PDB entry 8VNV | electron microscopy, 3.10 A resolution | chains A and P of the 9 polymer chains in the assembly

# Chain A
Protein: Polycomb protein SUZ12
Organism: Homo sapiens
Reference sequence: Q15022 (SUZ12_HUMAN); residues 68-685 here = UniProt positions 68-685
Sequence (619 residues; row label = number of the first residue in the row):
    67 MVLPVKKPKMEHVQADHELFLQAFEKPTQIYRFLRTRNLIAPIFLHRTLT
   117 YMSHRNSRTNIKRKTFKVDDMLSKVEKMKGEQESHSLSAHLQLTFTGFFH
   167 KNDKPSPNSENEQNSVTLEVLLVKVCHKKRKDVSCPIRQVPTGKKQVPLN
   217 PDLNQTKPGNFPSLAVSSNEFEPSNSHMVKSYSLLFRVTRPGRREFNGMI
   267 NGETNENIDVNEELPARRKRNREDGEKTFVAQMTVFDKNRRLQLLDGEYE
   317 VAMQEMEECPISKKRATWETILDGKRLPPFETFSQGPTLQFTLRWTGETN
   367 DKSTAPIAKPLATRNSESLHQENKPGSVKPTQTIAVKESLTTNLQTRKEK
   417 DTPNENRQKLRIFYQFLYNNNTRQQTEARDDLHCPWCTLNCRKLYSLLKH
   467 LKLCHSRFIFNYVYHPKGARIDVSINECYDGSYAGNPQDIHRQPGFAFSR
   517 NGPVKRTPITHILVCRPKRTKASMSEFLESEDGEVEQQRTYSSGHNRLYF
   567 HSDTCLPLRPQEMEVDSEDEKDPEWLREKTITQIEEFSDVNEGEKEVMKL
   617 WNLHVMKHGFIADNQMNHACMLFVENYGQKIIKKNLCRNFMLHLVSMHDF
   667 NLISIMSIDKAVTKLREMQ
Disordered / not traced: 67-80, 153-155, 168-181, 224-227, 255-294, 323-350, 363-425, 545-555, 683-685
Construct notes: initiating methionine (67); conflict Asn409 (Asp in Q15022)

# Chain P
Protein: Zinc finger protein AEBP2
Organism: Homo sapiens
Reference sequence: Q6ZN18 (AEBP2_HUMAN); residues 17-295 here correspond to UniProt positions 225-503 (UniProt number = residue number + 208)
Sequence (279 residues; numbered 17 to 295; the number before each row is that of its first residue):
    17 ISSTIMDVDSTISSGRSTPAMMNGQGSTTSSSKNIAYNCCWDQCQACFNS
    67 SPDLADHIRSIHVDGQRGGVFVCLWKGCKVYNTPSTSQSWLQRHMLTHSG
   117 DKPFKCVVGGCNASFASQGGLARHVPTHFSQQNSSKVSSQPKAKEESPSK
   167 AGMNKRRKLKNKRRRSLPRPHDFFDAQTLDAIRHRAICFNLSAHIESLGK
   217 GHSVVFHSTVIAKRKEDSGKIKLLLHWMPEDILPDVWVNESERHQLKTKV
   267 VHLSKLPKDTALLLDPNIYRTMPQKRLKR
Disordered / not traced: 17-178
Swiss-Prot annotation at these positions:
  - zinc finger: Tyr53 to His78 (C2H2-type 1), Lys92 to His114 (C2H2-type 2), Phe120 to His144 (C2H2-type 3)
  - region: Thr287 to Arg295 (Important for nucleosome binding activity of the PRC2 complex)
  - modified residue: Ser182 (Phosphoserine)

# Interface between chain A and chain P
Contacting residue pairs (54; chain A residue first):
  Lys92(A) with Asp188(P), salt bridge; Phe190(P), hydrogen bond (side chain-backbone); Leu195(P)
  Gln95(A) with Ile198(P); Arg199(P)
  Ile96(A) with Phe190(P), hydrophobic
  Arg98(A) with Glu212(P)
  Phe99(A) with Arg201(P); Asp281(P); Asn283(P)
  Arg101(A) with Gly217(P)
  Thr102(A) with Ile284(P)
  Arg103(A) with Asn283(P), hydrogen bond (side chain-backbone); Ile284(P), hydrogen bond (side chain-backbone)
  Leu105(A) with His268(P); Leu269(P), hydrophobic; Ser270(P)
  Ile106(A) with Leu269(P); Lys274(P), hydrogen bond (backbone-side chain)
  Lys246(A) with Asp275(P), salt bridge
  Met299(A) with Ile227(P), hydrophobic; Leu240(P), hydrophobic
  Gln309(A) with Arg230(P), hydrogen bond (backbone-side chain); Asp251(P); Trp253(P), hydrogen bond (backbone-side chain)
  Leu310(A) with Arg230(P); Trp253(P), hydrophobic
  Leu311(A) with Arg230(P); Glu232(P); Asp233(P)
  Asp312(A) with Asp233(P)
  Gly313(A) with Lys231(P)
  Glu314(A) with Lys231(P)
  Tyr315(A) with Arg230(P); Lys231(P)
  Glu316(A) with Ala228(P); Lys229(P), hydrogen bond (backbone-backbone)
  Val317(A) with Ile227(P); Ala228(P), hydrophobic
  Ala318(A) with Ile227(P), hydrogen bond (backbone-backbone)
  Gln351(A) with Lys229(P)
  Arg445(A) with Lys216(P)
  Asp446(A) with Lys216(P)
  Thr454(A) with Gly217(P); His218(P)
  Arg473(A) with Asp188(P), salt bridge
  Glu493(A) with Arg185(P), hydrogen bond (backbone-side chain)
  Cys494(A) with Arg185(P)
  Asp496(A) with Pro186(P)
  Ser498(A) with Pro186(P), hydrogen bond (side chain-backbone); His187(P), hydrogen bond (side chain-backbone)
  Tyr499(A) with Phe189(P), hydrophobic
  Phe514(A) with Phe189(P), hydrophobic
  Asn517(A) with Leu293(P)
Interface residues without a listed pair, chain A (39 interface residues in all): Arg196, Asn492, Tyr495, Ile506, Arg516
Interface residues without a listed pair, chain P (38 interface residues in all): Leu272, Thr276, Ala277, Met288, Arg295

# Summary
39 residues of chain A face 38 of chain P across their interface, with 11 hydrogen bonds and 3 salt bridges.
Among the polar pairs are Lys92(A)-Asp188(P), Lys246(A)-Asp275(P) and Arg473(A)-Asp188(P).
Chain A is Polycomb protein SUZ12 and chain P is Zinc finger protein AEBP2, both from Homo sapiens; the
structure, PRC2_AJ1-450 bound to H3K36me3 with histone H3 tail engaged, was determined by electron microscopy
together with 8VMI, 8VMJ, 8VML, 8VMN, 8VNZ, 8VO0 and 8VOB from the same study.
